PDB entry 5KMQ | X-ray diffraction, 2.70 A resolution | chains A and B

# Chain A (and B)
Molecule: FAD-dependent pyridine nucleotide-disulfide oxidoreductase
Organism: Caldalkalibacillus thermarum TA2.A1
Notes: chain B of this document is another copy of the same molecule, construct and numbering; everything in this record applies to it too
UniProt: F5L3B8 (F5L3B8_9BACI); residues 1-399 here = UniProt positions 1-399
Amino-acid sequence (405 residues; each row starts with the number of its first residue):
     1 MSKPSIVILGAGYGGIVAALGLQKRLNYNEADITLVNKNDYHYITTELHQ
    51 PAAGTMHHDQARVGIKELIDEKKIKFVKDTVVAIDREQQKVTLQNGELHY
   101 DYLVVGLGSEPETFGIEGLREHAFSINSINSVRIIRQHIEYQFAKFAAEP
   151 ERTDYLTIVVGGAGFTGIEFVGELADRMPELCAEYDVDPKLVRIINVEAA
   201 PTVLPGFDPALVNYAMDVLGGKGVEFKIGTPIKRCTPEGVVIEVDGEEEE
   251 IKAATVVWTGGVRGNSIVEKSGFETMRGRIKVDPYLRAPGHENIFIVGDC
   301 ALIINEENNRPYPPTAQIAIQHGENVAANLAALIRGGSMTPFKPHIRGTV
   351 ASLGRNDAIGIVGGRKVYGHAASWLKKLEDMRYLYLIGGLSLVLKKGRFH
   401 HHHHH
Unresolved in the structure: 1-2, 396-405
Construct notes: engineered mutation Glu-379 (Ile in F5L3B8); expression tag (400-405)
Ligand contacts: FAD (flavin-adenine dinucleotide): Gly-10, Ala-11, Gly-12, Tyr-13, Gly-14, Asn-37, Lys-38, Asn-39, Tyr-43, Thr-45, Thr-46, His-49, Asp-79, Thr-80, Val-81, Gly-106, Leu-107, Gly-108, Ile-126, Phe-165, Thr-166, Glu-169, Asn-265, Ile-267, Val-297, Gly-298, Asp-299, Pro-314, Thr-315, Ala-316, Gln-317, Ala-319, Thr-349, Val-350, Lys-376
From the paper describing this entry:
  - specificity-determining residues: Glu-198 (proposed by the authors, not directly observed)
  - mutagenesis - G164E: decreased catalytic activity on NADH
  - mutagenesis - G164E: decreased binding to NADH
  - mutagenesis - G164E: unchanged catalytic activity on menadione

# Chain A / chain B interface
Residue-residue contacts (41):
  His-57(A) / Glu-184(B)  salt bridge
  His-58(A) / Glu-184(B)  salt bridge
  Arg-62(A) / Asp-186(B)  salt bridge
  Phe-124(A) / Tyr-141(B)
  Asn-130(A) / Ala-147(B)
  Arg-133(A) / Ala-144(B)
  Arg-133(A) / Ala-147(B)
  Arg-133(A) / Glu-184(B)  hydrogen bond (side chain-backbone)
  Arg-133(A) / Tyr-185(B)
  Arg-133(A) / Asp-186(B)  salt bridge
  Ile-134(A) / Tyr-141(B)
  Ile-134(A) / Ala-144(B)
  Arg-136(A) / Glu-184(B)  salt bridge
  Arg-136(A) / Tyr-185(B)
  Gln-137(A) / Gln-137(B)
  Gln-137(A) / Glu-140(B)
  Gln-137(A) / Tyr-141(B)
  Gln-137(A) / Ala-144(B)
  Gln-137(A) / Tyr-185(B)  hydrogen bond
  His-138(A) / Tyr-141(B)  hydrogen bond
  Glu-140(A) / Gln-137(B)
  Tyr-141(A) / Phe-124(B)
  Tyr-141(A) / Ile-134(B)
  Tyr-141(A) / Gln-137(B)
  Tyr-141(A) / His-138(B)  hydrogen bond
  Tyr-141(A) / Tyr-141(B)  hydrophobic
  Ala-144(A) / Arg-133(B)
  Ala-144(A) / Ile-134(B)
  Ala-144(A) / Gln-137(B)
  Ala-147(A) / Asn-130(B)
  Ala-148(A) / Ile-134(B)  hydrophobic
  Glu-184(A) / His-57(B)  salt bridge
  Glu-184(A) / His-58(B)  hydrogen bond (backbone-side chain)
  Glu-184(A) / Arg-133(B)  hydrogen bond (backbone-side chain)
  Glu-184(A) / Arg-136(B)  salt bridge
  Tyr-185(A) / Arg-133(B)
  Tyr-185(A) / Arg-136(B)
  Tyr-185(A) / Gln-137(B)  hydrogen bond
  Asp-186(A) / Tyr-41(B)
  Asp-186(A) / Arg-62(B)  salt bridge
  Asp-186(A) / Arg-133(B)  salt bridge
Also at the interface, not in a pair above, chain A (20 interface residues in all): Tyr-41, Lys-145
Also at the interface, not in a pair above, chain B (20 interface residues in all): Lys-145, Ala-148

# Summary
Chain A and chain B each contribute 20 residues to their interface, with 7 hydrogen bonds and 9 salt bridges.
Polar contacts include His-57(A)/Glu-184(B), His-58(A)/Glu-184(B) and Arg-62(A)/Asp-186(B). Ligands of chain
A: flavin-adenine dinucleotide. The paper reports that G164E of chain A reduces catalytic activity on NADH;
the specificity determinant Glu-198(A).
Both chains are FAD-dependent pyridine nucleotide-disulfide oxidoreductase (Caldalkalibacillus thermarum
TA2.A1). Entry 5KMQ (The structure of I379E variant of type II NADH dehydrogenase from Caldalkalibacillus
thermarum) was determined by X-ray diffraction together with 5KMS, 5KMP and 5KMR from the same study.
